PDB entry 2B2W | X-ray diffraction, 2.40 A resolution | chains A and D of the 4 polymer chains in the assembly

== Chain A ==
Protein: Chromodomain-helicase-DNA-binding protein 1
Source organism: Homo sapiens
Reference sequence: O14646 (CHD1_HUMAN); residues 10-185 here correspond to UniProt positions 268-443 (UniProt number = residue number + 258)
Sequence (187 residues; numbered 1 to 187; the number before each row is that of its first residue):
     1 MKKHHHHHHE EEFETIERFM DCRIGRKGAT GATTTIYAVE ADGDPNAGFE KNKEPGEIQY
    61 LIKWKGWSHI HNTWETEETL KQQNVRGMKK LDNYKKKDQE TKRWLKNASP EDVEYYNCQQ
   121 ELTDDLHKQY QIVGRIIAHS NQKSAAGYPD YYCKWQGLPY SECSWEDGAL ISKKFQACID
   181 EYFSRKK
Unresolved in the structure: 1-10
Differences from the reference sequence: cloning artifact (1-3, 186-187); expression tag (4-9)

== Chain D ==
Protein: Histone H3
Reference sequence: P68431 (H31_HUMAN); numbering as in UniProt (aligned over 1-19)
Sequence (20 residues; row label = number of the first residue in the row):
     1 ARTKQTARKS TGGKAPRKQY
Unresolved in the structure: 6-20
Differences from the reference sequence: modified residue (4)
Modified / non-standard residues: Lys4 (n-trimethyllysine; M3L)
Reported in the primary citation:
  - contacts within the chain: Thr3-Gln5 (hydrogen bond)
  - post-translational modification sites: Lys4

== Chain A / chain D interface ==
Contacting residue pairs (19):
  Glu14(A) - Lys4(D)
  Ala32(A) - Lys4(D)
  Ala32(A) - Gln5(D)
  Thr35(A) - Lys4(D)
  Tyr37(A) - Thr3(D)
  Tyr37(A) - Lys4(D)  hydrogen bond (side chain-backbone)
  Trp64(A) - Lys4(D)
  Gly66(A) - Arg2(D)  hydrogen bond (backbone-side chain)
  Trp67(A) - Arg2(D)
  Trp67(A) - Thr3(D)
  Trp67(A) - Lys4(D)
  His71(A) - Arg2(D)
  His71(A) - Thr3(D)
  His71(A) - Lys4(D)
  Asp150(A) - Ala1(D)  hydrogen bond (side chain-backbone)
  Glu166(A) - Ala1(D)
  Asp167(A) - Ala1(D)
  Asp167(A) - Thr3(D)
  Leu170(A) - Thr3(D)
Interface residues without a listed pair, chain A (14 interface residues in all): Thr73, Trp165
Interface features reported in the paper:
  - residue pairs: Trp64(A)-Lys4(D), Gly66(A)-Arg2(D) (hydrogen bond), Trp67(A)-Arg2(D) (cation-pi contact), Trp67(A)-Lys4(D)
  - interface residues, chain A: Tyr37(A)

== In short ==
14 residues of chain A and 5 residues of chain D are in contact; the contacts include 3 hydrogen bonds. Among
the polar pairs are Tyr37(A)-Lys4(D), Gly66(A)-Arg2(D) and Asp150(A)-Ala1(D). The authors report contacts
between Trp64(A) and Lys4(D) and Trp67(A) and Lys4(D); a hydrogen bond between Gly66(A) and Arg2(D); a
cation-pi contact between Trp67(A) and Arg2(D). The paper reports the interface residue Tyr37(A); a
modification site at Lys4(D).
Here chain A is Chromodomain-helicase-DNA-binding protein 1 (Homo sapiens) and chain D is Histone H3. Entry
2B2W (Tandem chromodomains of human CHD1 complexed with Histone H3 Tail containing trimethyllysine 4) was
determined by X-ray diffraction together with 2B2T, 2B2U, 2B2V and 2B2Y from the same study.
